2NQB - chains I and B of the 10 polymer chains in the assembly; structure by X-ray diffraction, 2.30 A resolution.

# Chain I
Molecule: alpha-satellite DNA
Organism: Homo sapiens
Sequence (146 nucleotides; row label = number of the first residue in the row):
     1 ATCAATATCC ACCTGCAGAT TCTACCAAAA GTGTATTTGG AAACTGCTCC ATCAAAAGGC
    61 ATGTTCAGCG GAATTCCGCT GAACATGCCT TTTGATGGAG CAGTTTCCAA ATACACTTTT
   121 GGTAGAATCT GCAGGTGGAT ATTGAT

# Chain B
Protein: Histone H4
Organism: Drosophila melanogaster
Reference sequence: P84040 (H4_DROME); numbering as in UniProt (aligned over 1-102)
Sequence (103 residues; row label = number of the first residue in the row; numbering starts at 0):
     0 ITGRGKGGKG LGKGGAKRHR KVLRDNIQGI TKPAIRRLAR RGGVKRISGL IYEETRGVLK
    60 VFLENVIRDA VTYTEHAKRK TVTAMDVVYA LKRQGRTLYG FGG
Not modelled in the structure: 0-21
Sequence notes: expression tag (0)

# Interface between chain I and chain B
Residue-residue contacts (5):
  DA41(I) with Lys77(B), salt bridge to the phosphate
  DC60(I) with Arg36(B), salt bridge to the phosphate
  DA61(I) with Thr30(B), phosphate contact; Pro32(B), phosphate contact
  DC69(I) with Arg45(B), sugar contact
Interface residues without a listed pair, chain I (6 interface residues in all): DC50, DG70
Interface residues without a listed pair, chain B (6 interface residues in all): Thr80

# In short
The chain I/chain B interface involves 6 residues from each chain; the contacts include 2 salt bridges. Polar
pairs include DA41(I)-Lys77(B) and DC60(I)-Arg36(B).
Here chain I is alpha-satellite DNA (Homo sapiens) and chain B is Histone H4 (Drosophila melanogaster). Entry
2NQB (Drosophila Nucleosome Structure) was determined by X-ray diffraction.
